Entry 8EUE (electron microscopy, 3.48 A resolution); this record covers chains B and I of the 10 polymer chains in the assembly.

== Chain B ==
Molecule: Histone H4
Reference sequence: P62798 (H4_XENBO); residue numbers follow UniProt; this construct covers 1-103
Amino-acid sequence (103 residues; each row starts with the number of its first residue):
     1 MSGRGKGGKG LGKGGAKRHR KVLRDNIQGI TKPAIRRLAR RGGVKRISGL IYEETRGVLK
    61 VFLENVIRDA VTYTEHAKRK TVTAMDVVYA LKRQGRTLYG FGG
Disordered / not traced: 1-22
Swiss-Prot annotation at these positions:
  - DNA-binding region: Lys17 to Lys21
  - modified residue: Ser2 (N-acetylserine), Arg4 (Asymmetric dimethylarginine), Lys6 (N6-(2-hydroxyisobutyryl)lysine), Lys9 (N6-(2-hydroxyisobutyryl)lysine), Lys13 (N6-(2-hydroxyisobutyryl)lysine), Lys17 (N6-(2-hydroxyisobutyryl)lysine), Lys21 (N6,N6,N6-trimethyllysine), Lys32 (N6-(2-hydroxyisobutyryl)lysine), Lys45 (N6-(2-hydroxyisobutyryl)lysine), Ser48 (Phosphoserine), Tyr52 (Phosphotyrosine), Lys60 (N6-(2-hydroxyisobutyryl)lysine), Lys78 (N6-(2-hydroxyisobutyryl)lysine), Lys80 (N6-(2-hydroxyisobutyryl)lysine), Tyr89 (Phosphotyrosine), Lys92 (N6-(2-hydroxyisobutyryl)lysine)
  - cross-link (Glycyl lysine isopeptide (Lys-Gly)): Lys32 (interchain with G-Cter in UFM1), Lys92 (interchain with G-Cter in ubiquitin)

== Chain I ==
Molecule: 227-nt DNA strand
Sequence (227 nucleotides; row label = number of the first residue in the row; numbers below 1 keep their minus sign (DC-73 is residue -73)):
   -73 CTGGAGAATC CCGGTGCCGA GGCCGCTCAA TTGGTCGTAG ACAGCTCTAG CACCGCTTAA
   -13 ACGCACGTAC GCGCTGTCCC CCGCGTTTTA ACCGCCAAGG GGATTACTCC CTAGTCTCCA
    47 GGCACGTGTC AGATATATAC ATCCTGTGCA TGTATTGAAC AGCGACCTTG CCGGTGCCAG
   107 TCGGATAGTG TTCCGAGCTC CCACTCTAGA GGATCCCCGG GTACCGA
Disordered / not traced: -73, 73-153

== How chain B and chain I interact ==
Contacting residue pairs (14):
  Lys45(B) - DC8(I)  phosphate contact
  Arg46(B) - DC7(I)  hydrogen bond to the phosphate
  Arg46(B) - DC8(I)  salt bridge to the phosphate
  Ile47(B) - DC7(I)  sugar contact
  Ile47(B) - DC8(I)  hydrogen bond to the phosphate
  Ser48(B) - DC7(I)  phosphate contact
  Gly49(B) - DC7(I)  phosphate contact
  Lys78(B) - DG28(I)  phosphate contact
  Arg79(B) - DG28(I)  phosphate contact
  Arg79(B) - DA29(I)  salt bridge to the phosphate
  Lys80(B) - DG27(I)  phosphate contact
  Lys80(B) - DG28(I)  salt bridge to the phosphate
  Thr81(B) - DG27(I)  phosphate contact
  Thr81(B) - DG28(I)  hydrogen bond to the phosphate
Also at the interface, not in a pair above, chain I (6 interface residues in all): DC6

== Summary ==
9 residues of chain B and 6 residues of chain I are in contact, with 3 hydrogen bonds and 3 salt bridges.
Among the polar pairs are Arg46(B)-DC7(I), Ile47(B)-DC8(I) and Thr81(B)-DG28(I). UniProt lists a DNA-binding
region on chain B.
Here chain B is Histone H4 and chain I is a 227-nt DNA strand. Entry 8EUE (Class1 of the INO80-Nucleosome
complex) was determined by electron microscopy (same publication as 8ETS, 8ETT, 8ETU, 8ETV, 8ETW, 8EU9, 8EUF
and 8EUJ).
